4Y8L - chains V and W of the 32 polymer chains in the assembly; structure by X-ray diffraction, 2.40 A resolution.

Chain V:
Protein: Proteasome subunit beta type-2
Source organism: Saccharomyces cerevisiae S288c
Notes: EC 3.4.25.1
Reference sequence: P25043 (PSB2_YEAST); residues 1-232 here correspond to UniProt positions 30-261 (UniProt number = residue number + 29)
Amino-acid sequence (232 residues; each row starts with the number of its first residue):
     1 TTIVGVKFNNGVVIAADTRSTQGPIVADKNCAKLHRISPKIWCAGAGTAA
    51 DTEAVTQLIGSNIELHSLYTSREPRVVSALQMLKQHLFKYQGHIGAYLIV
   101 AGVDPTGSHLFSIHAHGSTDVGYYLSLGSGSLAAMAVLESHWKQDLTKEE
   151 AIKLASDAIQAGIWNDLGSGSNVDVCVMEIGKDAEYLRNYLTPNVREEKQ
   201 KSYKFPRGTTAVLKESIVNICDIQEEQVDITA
Not modelled in the structure: 223-232
Bound ions: Mg2+: Ile-163, Asp-166, Ser-169 (shared with 1 residue of chain L)
Swiss-Prot annotation at these positions:
  - active site: Thr-1 (Nucleophile)

Chain W:
Protein: Proteasome subunit beta type-3
Source organism: Saccharomyces cerevisiae S288c
Notes: EC 3.4.25.1
Reference sequence: P25451 (PSB3_YEAST); residues 0-204 here correspond to UniProt positions 1-205 (UniProt number = residue number + 1)
Amino-acid sequence (205 residues; row label = number of the first residue in the row; numbering starts at 0):
     0 MSDPSSINGGIVVAMTGKDCVAIACDLRLGSQSLGVSNKFEKIFHYGHVF
    50 LGITGLATDVTTLNEMFRYKTNLYKLKEERAIEPETFTQLVSSSLYERRF
   100 GPYFVGPVVAGINSKSGKPFIAGFDLIGCIDEAKDFIVSGTASDQLFGMC
   150 ESLYEPNLEPEDLFETISQALLNAADRDALSGWGAVVYIIKKDEVVKRYL
   200 KMRQD
Not modelled in the structure: 0
Bound ions: Mg2+: Asp-204 (shared with 3 residues of chain K)
Swiss-Prot annotation at these positions:
  - modified residue: Ser-30 (Phosphoserine)
  - cross-link: Lys-69 (Glycyl lysine isopeptide (Lys-Gly) (interchain with G-Cter in ubiquitin))

How chain V and chain W interact:
Contacting residue pairs - 56 pairs, chain V then chain W:
  Ile-25(V) / Asp-143(W)
  Ile-25(V) / Phe-146(W)  hydrophobic
  Val-26(V) / Phe-146(W)
  Ala-27(V) / Asp-130(W)
  Asp-28(V) / Asp-130(W)
  Asp-28(V) / Glu-131(W)
  Lys-29(V) / Glu-150(W)  salt bridge
  Ala-49(V) / Cys-128(W)  hydrophobic
  Ala-50(V) / Tyr-95(W)
  Ala-50(V) / Ile-126(W)  hydrophobic
  Ala-50(V) / Cys-128(W)
  Asp-51(V) / Tyr-95(W)  hydrogen bond
  Asp-51(V) / Arg-98(W)  salt bridge
  Ala-54(V) / Tyr-95(W)
  Tyr-90(V) / Phe-99(W)  hydrophobic
  His-93(V) / Arg-98(W)  hydrogen bond (backbone-side chain)
  His-93(V) / Phe-99(W)
  Arg-196(V) / Glu-150(W)  salt bridge
  Lys-199(V) / Glu-150(W)
  Lys-199(V) / Ser-151(W)
  Lys-199(V) / Tyr-153(W)  hydrogen bond (side chain-backbone)
  Ser-202(V) / Glu-154(W)  hydrogen bond
  Tyr-203(V) / Ser-151(W)
  Tyr-203(V) / Leu-152(W)  hydrophobic
  Tyr-203(V) / Glu-154(W)
  Lys-204(V) / Glu-154(W)
  Lys-204(V) / Asp-161(W)
  Phe-205(V) / Gln-168(W)
  Arg-207(V) / Glu-160(W)
  Arg-207(V) / Asp-161(W)  salt bridge
  Gly-208(V) / Glu-164(W)  hydrogen bond (backbone-side chain)
  Thr-209(V) / Glu-164(W)
  Thr-210(V) / Glu-164(W)  hydrogen bond
  Thr-210(V) / Ser-167(W)
  Thr-210(V) / Gln-168(W)  hydrogen bond
  Thr-210(V) / Leu-199(W)
  Ala-211(V) / Leu-199(W)
  Ala-211(V) / Lys-200(W)  hydrogen bond (backbone-backbone)
  Val-212(V) / Phe-163(W)  hydrophobic
  Val-212(V) / Tyr-198(W)
  Leu-213(V) / Tyr-198(W)  hydrogen bond (backbone-backbone)
  Leu-213(V) / Leu-199(W)
  Leu-213(V) / Lys-200(W)
  Lys-214(V) / Lys-196(W)
  Lys-214(V) / Arg-197(W)
  Lys-214(V) / Tyr-198(W)  hydrogen bond (backbone-backbone)
  Glu-215(V) / Lys-196(W)
  Glu-215(V) / Arg-197(W)  salt bridge
  Ser-216(V) / Val-195(W)
  Ser-216(V) / Lys-196(W)  hydrogen bond (backbone-backbone)
  Ile-217(V) / Val-194(W)
  Val-218(V) / Val-194(W)  hydrogen bond (backbone-backbone)
  Val-218(V) / Lys-196(W)
  Ile-220(V) / Gly-46(W)
  Ile-220(V) / Val-194(W)  hydrophobic
  Asp-222(V) / Lys-74(W)  salt bridge
Also at the interface, not in a pair above, chain V (35 interface residues in all): Gln-22, Ile-94, Pro-206, Asn-219
Also at the interface, not in a pair above, chain W (40 interface residues in all): His-44, His-47, Phe-49, Asp-124, Gly-127, Glu-158, Thr-165, Leu-171, Tyr-187, Asp-192, Glu-193

Summary:
Chain V and chain W form an interface of 35 and 40 residues respectively; the contacts include 12 hydrogen
bonds and 6 salt bridges. Among the polar pairs are Lys-29(V)/Glu-150(W), Asp-51(V)/Arg-98(W) and
Arg-196(V)/Glu-150(W). Curated annotation (UniProt) lists active-site residue Thr-1(V) on chain V.
Here chain V is Proteasome subunit beta type-2 and chain W is Proteasome subunit beta type-3, both from
Saccharomyces cerevisiae S288c. Entry 4Y8L (Yeast 20S proteasome in complex with Ac-APLL-ep) was determined by
X-ray diffraction, deposited together with 4Y69, 4Y6A, 4Y6V, 4Y6Z, 4Y70, 4Y74 and 34 further entries.
